PDB entry 6BD5 | X-ray diffraction, 2.50 A resolution | chain A

== Chain A ==
Molecule: Cytochrome P450 3A4
Organism: Homo sapiens
Notes: EC 1.14.13.-, 1.14.13.157, 1.14.13.32, 1.14.14.1, 1.14.13.67, 1.14.13.97
UniProtKB: P08684 (CP3A4_HUMAN); residues 23-503 here = UniProt positions 23-503
Chain sequence (487 residues; numbered 1 to 507; 20 numbers in that range are skipped by the numbering (no residue carries them; nothing is unmodelled there); the number before each row is that of its first residue):
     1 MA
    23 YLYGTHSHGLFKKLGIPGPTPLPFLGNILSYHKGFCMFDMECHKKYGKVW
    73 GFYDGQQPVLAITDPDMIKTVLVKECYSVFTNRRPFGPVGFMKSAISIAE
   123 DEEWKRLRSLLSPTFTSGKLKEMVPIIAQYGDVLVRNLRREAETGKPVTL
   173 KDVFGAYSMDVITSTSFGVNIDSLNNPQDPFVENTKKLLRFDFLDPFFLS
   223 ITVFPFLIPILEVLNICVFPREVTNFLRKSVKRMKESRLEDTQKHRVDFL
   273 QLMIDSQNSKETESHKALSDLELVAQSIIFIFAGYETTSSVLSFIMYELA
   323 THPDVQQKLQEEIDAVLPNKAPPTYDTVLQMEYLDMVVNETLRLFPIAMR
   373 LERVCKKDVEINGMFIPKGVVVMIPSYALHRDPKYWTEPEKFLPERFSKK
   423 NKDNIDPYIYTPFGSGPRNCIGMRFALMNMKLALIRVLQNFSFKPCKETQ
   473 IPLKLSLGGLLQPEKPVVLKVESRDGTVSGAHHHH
Unresolved in the structure: 1-2, 23-28, 264-268, 282-287, 497-507
Differences from the reference sequence: expression tag (504-507)
Metal / ion sites: heme Fe: Cys442 (together with D7M)
Residues lining bound ligands:
  - D7M (tert-butyl (2-{[(2R)-2-(cyclopentylamino)-3-oxo-3-{[(pyridin-3-yl)methyl]amino}propyl]sulfanyl}ethyl)carbamate): Arg105, Phe108, Ser119, Ile120, Arg212, Phe213, Phe215, Phe241, Ile301, Phe304, Ala305, Thr309, Ala370, Arg372, Leu373, Glu374
  - heme (HEM): Arg105, Ile118, Ser119, Trp126, Arg130, Phe137, Phe302, Ala305, Gly306, Thr309, Val313, Leu364, Ile369, Ala370, Leu373, Arg375, Thr433, Pro434, Phe435, Gly436, Ser437, Arg440, Asn441, Cys442, Ile443, Gly444, Phe447, Ala448, Met452

== Summary ==
Bound to chain A: heme and compound D7M.
Chain A is Cytochrome P450 3A4 (Homo sapiens); the structure, Crystal structure of human CYP3A4 bound to an
inhibitor, was determined by X-ray diffraction, deposited together with 6BCZ, 6BD6 and 6BDK.
